PDB entry 3BPO | X-ray diffraction, 3.00 A resolution | chains A and B of the 3 polymer chains in the assembly

== Chain A ==
Protein: Interleukin 13
From: Homo sapiens
UniProt: Q4VB50 (Q4VB50_HUMAN); residues 1-126 here correspond to UniProt positions 20-145 (UniProt number = residue number + 19)
Chain sequence (127 residues; row label = number of the first residue in the row; note: 2 numbers in that range are skipped by the numbering (no residue carries them; nothing is unmodelled there); a row labelled like 38A-38C holds insertion residues (38A, then the next letters in order)):
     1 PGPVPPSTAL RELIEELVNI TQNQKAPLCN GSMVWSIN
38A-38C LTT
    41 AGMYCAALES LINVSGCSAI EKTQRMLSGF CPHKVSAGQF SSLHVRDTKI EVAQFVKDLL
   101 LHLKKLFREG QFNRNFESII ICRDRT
Disordered / not traced: 1, 23-25, 38A-38C, 74-81, 113-126
Disulfides: Cys29-Cys57, Cys45-Cys71

== Chain B ==
Protein: Interleukin-4 receptor alpha chain
From: Homo sapiens
Notes: fragment: Extracellular domain, residues 27-227
UniProt: P24394 (IL4RA_HUMAN); residues 2-202 here correspond to UniProt positions 27-227 (UniProt number = residue number + 25)
Chain sequence (205 residues; row label = number of the first residue in the row; numbers below 1 keep their minus sign (Ala-2 is residue -2)):
    -2 ADPFKVLQEP TCVSDYMSIS TCEWKMNGPT QCSTELRLLY QLVFLLSEAH TCIPENNGGA
    58 GCVCHLLMDD VVSADQYTLD LWAGQQLLWK GSFKPSEHVK PRAPGNLTVH TQVSDTLLLT
   118 WSNPYPPDNY LYNHLTYAVN IWSENDPADF RIYQVTYLEP SLRIAASTLK SGISYRARVR
   178 AWAQCYNTTW SEWSPSTKWH NSYRE
Disordered / not traced: -2, 197-202
Sequence notes: expression tag (-2 to 1); engineered mutation Gln28 (Asn53 in P24394), Gln73 (Asn98 in P24394), Gln109 (Asn134 in P24394), Gln151 (Asn176 in P24394)
Swiss-Prot annotation at these positions:
  - motif: Trp187 to Ser191 (WSXWS motif)
  - site: Tyr13 (Major IL4 binding determinant), Leu39 (Minor IL4 binding determinant), Phe41 (Minor IL4 binding determinant), Asp67 (Minor IL4 binding determinant), Val69 (Minor IL4 binding determinant), Asp72 (Major IL4 binding determinant), Tyr127 (Minor IL4 binding determinant), Tyr183 (Major IL4 binding determinant)
  - glycosylation (N-linked (GlcNAc...) asparagine): Asn103, Asn184
Disulfides: Cys9-Cys19, Cys29-Cys59, Cys49-Cys61
Covalently attached groups: N-acetylglucosamine (NAG) linked to Asn103, Asn184

== Interface between chain A and chain B ==
Pairs across the interface (18; chain A residue first):
  Pro5(A) - Cys182(B)
  Thr8(A) - Cys182(B)  hydrogen bond (side chain-backbone)
  Thr8(A) - Tyr183(B)
  Arg11(A) - Tyr127(B)
  Arg11(A) - His131(B)  hydrogen bond
  Glu12(A) - Tyr13(B)  hydrogen bond
  Glu12(A) - Val69(B)
  Glu12(A) - Ser70(B)  hydrogen bond (side chain-backbone)
  Glu12(A) - Tyr183(B)  hydrogen bond
  Glu15(A) - Tyr127(B)
  Glu15(A) - His131(B)
  Arg65(A) - Leu39(B)
  Arg65(A) - Phe41(B)
  Arg65(A) - Asp67(B)  salt bridge
  Arg65(A) - Ala71(B)
  Arg65(A) - Asp72(B)  salt bridge
  Met66(A) - Val69(B)  hydrophobic
  Gly69(A) - Ala71(B)
Interface residues without a listed pair, chain A (15 interface residues in all): Pro3, Val4, Ala9, Glu61, Lys62, Gln64, Ser68
Interface residues without a listed pair, chain B (14 interface residues in all): Glu94, Asn184
The authors on this interface:
  - interface residues, chain A: Glu12(A), Arg65(A)

== Overview ==
15 residues of chain A and 14 residues of chain B are in contact; the contacts include 5 hydrogen bonds and 2
salt bridges. Polar pairs include Arg65(A)-Asp67(B), Arg65(A)-Asp72(B) and Thr8(A)-Cys182(B).
N-acetylglucosamine is covalently linked to Asn103(B) and Asn184(B). From the paper: interface residues
Glu12(A) and Arg65(A).
Chain A is Interleukin 13 and chain B is Interleukin-4 receptor alpha chain, both from Homo sapiens; the
structure, Crystal structure of the IL13-IL4R-IL13Ra ternary complex, was determined by X-ray diffraction,
deposited together with 3BPL and 3BPN.
